PDB entry 3GFS | X-ray diffraction, 2.10 A resolution | chains A and I of the 4 polymer chains in the assembly

[Chain A (and I)]
Name: FMN-dependent NADPH-azoreductase
Organism: Bacillus subtilis
Notes: EC 1.7.-.-; chain I of this document is another copy of the same molecule, construct and numbering; everything in this record applies to it too
UniProtKB: O07529 (AZR_BACSU); numbering as in UniProt (aligned over 1-174)
Amino-acid sequence (174 residues; numbered 1 to 174; the number before each row is that of its first residue):
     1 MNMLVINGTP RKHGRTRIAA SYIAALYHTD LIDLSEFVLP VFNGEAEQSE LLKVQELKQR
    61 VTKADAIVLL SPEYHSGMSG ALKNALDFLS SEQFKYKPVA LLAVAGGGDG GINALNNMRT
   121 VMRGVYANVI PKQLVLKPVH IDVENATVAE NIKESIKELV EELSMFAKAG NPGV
Not modelled in the structure: 1-2, 170-174
Differences from the reference sequence: engineered mutation Asp109 (Lys in O07529), Lys137 (Asp in O07529)
Residues lining bound ligands: FMN (flavin mononucleotide): Thr9, Arg11, Gly14, Arg15, Thr16, Pro72, Glu73, Tyr74, His75, Ser76, Val104, Ala105, Gly106, Gly107, Gly110
Swiss-Prot annotation at these positions:
  - binding site (FMN): Thr9 to Arg11, Arg15, Thr16, Glu73 to Ser76, Gly106
From the paper describing this entry:
  - binding site for flavin mononucleotide: Gly106
  - mutagenesis - K109D/D137K: decreased catalytic activity

[Chain A / chain I interface]
Residue-residue contacts (21):
  Tyr96(A) - Glu162(I)  hydrogen bond
  Tyr96(A) - Met165(I)  hydrophobic
  Arg119(A) - Arg123(I)
  Arg123(A) - Arg119(I)
  Arg123(A) - Pro131(I)  hydrogen bond (side chain-backbone)
  Arg123(A) - Gln133(I)
  Tyr126(A) - Pro131(I)  hydrophobic
  Tyr126(A) - Lys132(I)
  Tyr126(A) - Glu162(I)  hydrogen bond
  Ala127(A) - Pro131(I)
  Asn128(A) - Phe166(I)
  Pro131(A) - Arg123(I)  hydrogen bond (backbone-side chain)
  Pro131(A) - Tyr126(I)  hydrophobic
  Pro131(A) - Ala127(I)
  Lys132(A) - Tyr126(I)
  Gln133(A) - Arg123(I)
  Glu162(A) - Tyr96(I)  hydrogen bond
  Glu162(A) - Tyr126(I)  hydrogen bond
  Met165(A) - Tyr96(I)
  Phe166(A) - Asn128(I)
  Ala169(A) - Ala169(I)

[In short]
The chain A/chain I interface involves 13 residues from each chain, with 6 hydrogen bonds. Polar pairs include
Tyr96(A)-Glu162(I), Arg123(A)-Pro131(I) and Tyr126(A)-Glu162(I). Chain A binds flavin mononucleotide. Curated
annotation (UniProt) lists 10 FMN-binding residues on chain A. From the paper: a binding site for flavin
mononucleotide at Gly106(A); K109D/D137K of chain A reduce catalytic activity.
Both chains are FMN-dependent NADPH-azoreductase (Bacillus subtilis). Entry 3GFS (Structure of YhdA,
K109D/D137K variant) was determined by X-ray diffraction (same publication as 3GFQ and 3GFR).
